7RTR - chains A and D of the 5 polymer chains in the assembly; structure by X-ray diffraction, 2.60 A resolution.

Chain A:
Molecule: HLA class I antigen
From: Homo sapiens
UniProt: Q53Z42 (Q53Z42_HUMAN); residues -23 to 341 here correspond to UniProt positions 1-365 (UniProt number = residue number + 24)
Sequence (365 residues; numbered -23 to 341; the number before each row is that of its first residue; numbers below 1 keep their minus sign (Met-23 is residue -23)):
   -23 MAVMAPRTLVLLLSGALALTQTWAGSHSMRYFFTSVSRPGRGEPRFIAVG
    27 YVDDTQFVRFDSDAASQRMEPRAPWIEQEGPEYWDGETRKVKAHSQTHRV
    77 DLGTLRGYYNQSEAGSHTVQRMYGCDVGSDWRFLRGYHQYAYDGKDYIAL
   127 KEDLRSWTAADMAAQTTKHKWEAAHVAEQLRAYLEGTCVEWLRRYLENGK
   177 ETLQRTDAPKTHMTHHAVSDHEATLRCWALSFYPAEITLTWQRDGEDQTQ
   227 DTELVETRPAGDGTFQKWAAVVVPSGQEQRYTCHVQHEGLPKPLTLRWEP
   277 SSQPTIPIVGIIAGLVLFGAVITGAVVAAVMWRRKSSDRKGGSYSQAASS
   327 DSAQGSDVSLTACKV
Unresolved in the structure: -23 to 0, 219-222, 227, 249-250, 257, 275-341
Disulfide bonds: Cys101-Cys164, Cys203-Cys259

Chain D:
Molecule: YLQ-SG3 TCR alpha chain (TRAV12-2)
From: Homo sapiens
Sequence (203 residues; numbered 1 to 218; 15 numbers in that range are skipped by the numbering (no residue carries them; nothing is unmodelled there); the number before each row is that of its first residue):
     1 QKEVEQNSGPLSVPEGAIASLNCTYSDRG
    36 SQSFFWYRQYSGKSPELIMFIYS
    63 NGDKED
    74 GRFTAQLNKASQYVSLLIRDSQPSDSATYLCAVNRDDKIIFGKGTRLHIL
   124 PNIQNPDPAVYQLRDSKSSDKSVCLFTDFDSQTNVSQSKDSDVYITDKCV
   174 LDMRSMDFKSNSAVAWSNKSDFACANAFNNSIIPEDTFFPSPESS
Unresolved in the structure: 1-2, 215-218
Disulfide bonds: Cys23-Cys104, Cys147-Cys197

How chain A and chain D interact:
Contacting residue pairs (12; chain A residue first):
  Arg65(A) with Asp109(D), salt bridge
  Lys66(A) with Asp109(D)
  His151(A) with Phe55(D); Tyr57(D)
  Glu154(A) with Tyr57(D); Ser58(D), hydrogen bond
  Gln155(A) with Gln37(D); Ser38(D), hydrogen bond; Tyr57(D)
  Ala158(A) with Tyr57(D)
  Tyr159(A) with Gln37(D)
  Glu166(A) with Arg28(D), salt bridge
Other interface residues (no listed pair), chain A (11 interface residues in all): Leu156, Arg157, Thr163
Other interface residues (no listed pair), chain D (10 interface residues in all): Gly29, Lys82, Arg108
From the paper, about this interface:
  - pairs named by the authors: Arg65(A)-Asp109(D) (salt bridge), Gln155(A)-Gln37(D) (hydrogen bond), Arg157(A)-Ser58(D), Glu166(A)-Arg28(D) (salt bridge), Ser38(D)-Gln155(A) (hydrogen bond), Phe55(D)-His151(A), Tyr57(D)-Gln155(A)

In short:
11 residues of chain A face 10 of chain D across their interface, with 2 hydrogen bonds and 2 salt bridges.
Among the polar pairs are Arg65(A)-Asp109(D), Glu166(A)-Arg28(D) and Glu154(A)-Ser58(D). The authors report
salt bridges between Arg65(A) and Asp109(D) and Glu166(A) and Arg28(D); hydrogen bonds between Gln155(A) and
Gln37(D) and Ser38(D) and Gln155(A); contacts between Arg157(A) and Ser58(D), Phe55(D) and His151(A) and
Tyr57(D) and Gln155(A).
Chain A is HLA class I antigen and chain D is YLQ-SG3 TCR alpha chain (TRAV12-2), both from Homo sapiens; the
structure, YLQ-SG3 TCR in complex with SARS-CoV-2 Spike-derived peptide S269-277 (YLQPRTFLL) presented by
HLA-A*02:01, was determined by X-ray diffraction, deposited together with 7RTD.
